8SO0 - chains A and B of the 4 polymer chains in the assembly; structure by electron microscopy, 2.80 A resolution.

# Chain A
Protein: Serine/threonine-protein phosphatase 2A 65 kDa regulatory subunit A alpha isoform
Organism: Homo sapiens
Reference sequence: P30153 (2AAA_HUMAN); residues 9-589 here = UniProt positions 9-589
Chain sequence (584 residues; numbered 6 to 589; the number before each row is that of its first residue):
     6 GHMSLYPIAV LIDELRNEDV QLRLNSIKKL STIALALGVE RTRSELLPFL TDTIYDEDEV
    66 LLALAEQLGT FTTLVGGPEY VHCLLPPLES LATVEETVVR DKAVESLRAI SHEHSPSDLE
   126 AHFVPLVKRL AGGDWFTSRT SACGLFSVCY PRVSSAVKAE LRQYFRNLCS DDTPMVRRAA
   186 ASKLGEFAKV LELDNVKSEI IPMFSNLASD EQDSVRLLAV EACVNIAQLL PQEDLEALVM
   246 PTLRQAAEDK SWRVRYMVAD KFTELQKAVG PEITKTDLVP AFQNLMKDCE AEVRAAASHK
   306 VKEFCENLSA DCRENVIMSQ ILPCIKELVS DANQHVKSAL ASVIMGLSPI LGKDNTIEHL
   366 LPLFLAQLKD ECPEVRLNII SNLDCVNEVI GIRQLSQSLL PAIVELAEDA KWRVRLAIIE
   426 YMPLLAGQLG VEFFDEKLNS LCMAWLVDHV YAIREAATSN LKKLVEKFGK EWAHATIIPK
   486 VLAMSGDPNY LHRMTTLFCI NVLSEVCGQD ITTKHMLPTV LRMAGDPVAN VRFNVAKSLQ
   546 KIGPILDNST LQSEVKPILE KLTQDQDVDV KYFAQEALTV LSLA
Not modelled in the structure: 6-8
Sequence notes: expression tag (6-8)

# Chain B
Protein: Serine/threonine-protein phosphatase 2A 55 kDa regulatory subunit B alpha isoform
Organism: Homo sapiens
Reference sequence: P63151 (2ABA_HUMAN); residues 2-447 here = UniProt positions 2-447
Chain sequence (451 residues; row label = number of the first residue in the row; numbers below 1 keep their minus sign (Gly-3 is residue -3)):
    -3 GHMGSAGAGG GNDIQWCFSQ VKGAVDDDVA EADIISTVEF NHSGELLATG DKGGRVVIFQ
    57 QEQENKIQSH SRGEYNVYST FQSHEPEFDY LKSLEIEEKI NKIRWLPQKN AAQFLLSTND
   117 KTIKLWKISE RDKRPEGYNL KEEDGRYRDP TTVTTLRVPV FRPMDLMVEA SPRRIFANAH
   177 TYHINSISIN SDYETYLSAD DLRINLWHLE ITDRSFNIVD IKPANMEELT EVITAAEFHP
   237 NSCNTFVYSS SKGTIRLCDM RASALCDRHS KLFEEPEDPS NRSFFSEIIS SISDVKFSHS
   297 GRYMMTRDYL SVKIWDLNME NRPVETYQVH EYLRSKLCSL YENDCIFDKF ECCWNGSDSV
   357 VMTGSYNNFF RMFDRNTKRD ITLEASRENN KPRTVLKPRK VCASGKRKKD EISVDSLDFN
   417 KKILHTAWHP KENIIAVATT NNLYIFQDKV N
Not modelled in the structure: -3 to 7, 21-25, 61-65, 273-275, 400-402, 447
Sequence notes: expression tag (-3 to 1)

# Chain A / chain B interface
Pairs across the interface (75):
  Leu10(A) - Thr150(B)
  Leu10(A) - Leu152(B)
  Tyr11(A) - Leu136(B)  hydrophobic
  Tyr11(A) - Pro146(B)  hydrophobic
  Ile13(A) - Leu152(B)  hydrophobic
  Ala14(A) - Asn135(B)
  Ala14(A) - Leu136(B)  hydrophobic
  Ala14(A) - Leu152(B)  hydrophobic
  Val15(A) - Leu136(B)  hydrophobic
  Ile17(A) - Asn135(B)
  Ile17(A) - Arg153(B)
  Ile17(A) - Pro155(B)
  Asp18(A) - Tyr134(B)
  Asp18(A) - Asn135(B)  hydrogen bond
  Asp18(A) - Leu136(B)  hydrogen bond (side chain-backbone)
  Arg21(A) - Pro131(B)  hydrogen bond (side chain-backbone)
  Arg21(A) - Glu132(B)
  Arg21(A) - Gly133(B)  hydrogen bond (side chain-backbone)
  Arg21(A) - Tyr134(B)  hydrogen bond
  Arg21(A) - Glu139(B)  salt bridge
  Arg21(A) - Pro155(B)
  Leu42(A) - Leu152(B)  hydrophobic
  Leu42(A) - Val154(B)  hydrophobic
  Arg46(A) - Leu152(B)  hydrogen bond (side chain-backbone)
  Arg46(A) - Arg153(B)
  Glu50(A) - Val154(B)
  Phe54(A) - Val154(B)  hydrophobic
  Phe54(A) - Pro155(B)
  Phe54(A) - Phe157(B)
  Asp57(A) - Lys129(B)  hydrogen bond (backbone-side chain)
  Asp57(A) - Phe157(B)
  Ile59(A) - Arg127(B)
  Ile59(A) - Lys129(B)
  Ile59(A) - Pro131(B)
  Ile59(A) - Phe157(B)  hydrophobic
  Asp61(A) - Lys123(B)  salt bridge
  Asp61(A) - Arg169(B)  salt bridge
  Asp63(A) - Arg169(B)  salt bridge
  Thr98(A) - Asn106(B)  hydrogen bond (backbone-side chain)
  Val99(A) - Asn106(B)
  Glu100(A) - Asn106(B)  hydrogen bond
  Glu100(A) - Phe110(B)
  Glu100(A) - Lys123(B)  salt bridge
  Glu101(A) - Arg170(B)  salt bridge
  Thr102(A) - Glu206(B)  hydrogen bond
  Trp140(A) - Lys105(B)
  Trp140(A) - Asn106(B)
  Trp140(A) - Ala107(B)
  Phe141(A) - Gln104(B)
  Phe141(A) - Lys105(B)
  Phe141(A) - Tyr189(B)  hydrophobic
  Thr142(A) - Lys105(B)
  Thr178(A) - Tyr189(B)
  Pro179(A) - Ser187(B)
  Pro179(A) - Asp188(B)
  Pro179(A) - Tyr189(B)
  Met180(A) - Tyr189(B)
  Arg183(A) - Asp188(B)  hydrogen bond (side chain-backbone)
  Arg183(A) - Tyr189(B)
  Arg183(A) - Glu190(B)  salt bridge
  Glu216(A) - Arg257(B)  hydrogen bond (backbone-side chain)
  Gln217(A) - Ser187(B)
  Gln217(A) - Asp188(B)
  Gln217(A) - Cys239(B)  hydrogen bond
  Asp218(A) - Cys239(B)
  Asp218(A) - Arg257(B)  salt bridge
  Arg221(A) - Arg257(B)
  Lys255(A) - Arg257(B)
  Ser256(A) - Arg257(B)
  Trp257(A) - Met256(B)  hydrogen bond (side chain-backbone)
  Trp257(A) - Arg257(B)  hydrogen bond (backbone-backbone)
  Trp257(A) - Ser259(B)
  Trp257(A) - Ala260(B)  hydrophobic
  Glu295(A) - Ser259(B)
  Glu295(A) - Ala260(B)  hydrogen bond (side chain-backbone)
Interface residues without a listed pair, chain A (40 interface residues in all): Leu51, Thr58, Ser219, Cys294
Interface residues without a listed pair, chain B (37 interface residues in all): Asn237, Asn240, Ala258

# Summary
Chain A and chain B form an interface of 40 and 37 residues respectively; the contacts include 16 hydrogen
bonds and 8 salt bridges. Among the polar pairs are Arg21(A)-Glu139(B), Asp61(A)-Lys123(B) and
Asp61(A)-Arg169(B).
Chain A is Serine/threonine-protein phosphatase 2A 65 kDa regulatory subunit A alpha isoform and chain B is
Serine/threonine-protein phosphatase 2A 55 kDa regulatory subunit B alpha isoform, both from Homo sapiens; the
structure, Cryo-EM structure of the PP2A:B55-FAM122A complex, was determined by electron microscopy together
with 8TWE, 8TWI and 8TTB from the same study.
